1MIM - chains L and H; structure by X-ray diffraction, 2.60 A resolution.

== Chain L ==
Name: Chimeric sdz CHI621
From: Homo sapiens
Notes: fragment: igg fab
Reference sequence: P01834 (KAC_HUMAN); aligned to UniProt positions 135-343 over residues 2-210 (the alignment contains insertions or deletions, so no single offset holds)
Amino-acid sequence (210 residues; each row starts with the number of its first residue):
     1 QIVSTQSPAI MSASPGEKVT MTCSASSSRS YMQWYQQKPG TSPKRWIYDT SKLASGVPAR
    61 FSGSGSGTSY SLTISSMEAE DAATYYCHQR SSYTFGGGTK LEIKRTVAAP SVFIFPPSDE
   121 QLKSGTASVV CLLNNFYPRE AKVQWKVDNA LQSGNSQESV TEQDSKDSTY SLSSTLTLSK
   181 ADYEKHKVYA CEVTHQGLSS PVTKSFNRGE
Differences from the reference sequence: conflict S4 (Leu137 in P01834), I10 (Thr143 in P01834), M11 (Leu144 in P01834), 33 further conflict positions vs the reference (P01834) not listed
Cystine bridges: C23-C87, C131-C191

== Chain H ==
Name: Chimeric sdz CHI621
From: Homo sapiens
Notes: fragment: igg fab
Amino-acid sequence (215 residues; row label = number of the first residue in the row):
     1 QLQQSGTVLA RPGASVKMSC KASGYSFTRY WMHWIKQRPG QGLEWIGAIY PGNSDTSYNQ
    61 KFEGKAKLTA VTSASTAYME LSSLTHEDSA VYYCSRDYGY YFDFWGQGTT LTVSSASTKG
   121 PSVFPLAPSS KSTSGGTAAL GCLVKDYFPE PVTVSWNSGA LTSGVHTFPA VLQSSGLYSL
   181 SSVVTVPSSS LGTQTYICNV NHKPSNTKVD KRVEP
Differences from the reference sequence: insertion (3); conflict K17 (Arg in 9857755), R29 (Ser in 9857755), M32 (Leu in 9857755), 25 further conflict positions vs the reference (9857755) not listed
Cystine bridges: C20-C94, C142-C198

== Interface between chain L and chain H ==
Residue-residue contacts - 65 pairs, chain L then chain H:
  Q1(L) - Q60(H)  hydrogen bond
  Y31(L) - Y100(H)
  Q33(L) - Y100(H)  hydrogen bond (side chain-backbone)
  Q33(L) - Y101(H)
  Y35(L) - Y101(H)
  Y35(L) - F102(H)  hydrogen bond (side chain-backbone)
  Q37(L) - Q37(H)  hydrogen bond
  Q37(L) - Y93(H)  hydrogen bond
  S42(L) - Y93(H)
  S42(L) - W105(H)
  S42(L) - G106(H)  hydrogen bond (side chain-backbone)
  P43(L) - L43(H)  hydrophobic
  P43(L) - W105(H)  hydrogen bond (backbone-side chain)
  R45(L) - F102(H)
  R45(L) - D103(H)  hydrogen bond (side chain-backbone)
  R45(L) - F104(H)
  D49(L) - Y100(H)
  Y86(L) - Q37(H)  hydrogen bond
  Y86(L) - G42(H)
  Y86(L) - L43(H)  hydrophobic
  H88(L) - F102(H)
  R90(L) - D97(H)  salt bridge
  R90(L) - G99(H)  hydrogen bond (side chain-backbone)
  R90(L) - Y100(H)
  R90(L) - Y101(H)
  R90(L) - F102(H)
  Y93(L) - H33(H)
  Y93(L) - W45(H)  hydrophobic
  F95(L) - L43(H)
  F113(L) - S130(H)
  F113(L) - K131(H)
  F113(L) - A139(H)  hydrophobic
  I114(L) - S129(H)
  I114(L) - S130(H)  hydrogen bond (backbone-side chain)
  F115(L) - L126(H)
  F115(L) - A127(H)
  F115(L) - S129(H)
  F115(L) - A139(H)
  P116(L) - S129(H)
  S118(L) - F124(H)
  S118(L) - P125(H)
  E120(L) - F124(H)
  E120(L) - P125(H)
  Q121(L) - F124(H)
  Q121(L) - K145(H)
  S124(L) - F124(H)
  S128(L) - L143(H)
  S128(L) - K145(H)
  V130(L) - L126(H)  hydrophobic
  L132(L) - F168(H)  hydrophobic
  L132(L) - V183(H)  hydrophobic
  N134(L) - H166(H)
  N134(L) - T185(H)  hydrogen bond
  N135(L) - H166(H)  hydrogen bond
  Q157(L) - V171(H)
  Q157(L) - L172(H)  hydrogen bond (side chain-backbone)
  Q157(L) - Q173(H)
  S159(L) - F168(H)
  S159(L) - P169(H)  hydrogen bond (side chain-backbone)
  V160(L) - P169(H)
  T161(L) - F168(H)
  S171(L) - H166(H)
  S171(L) - F168(H)
  L172(L) - F168(H)
  S173(L) - F168(H)
Interface residues without a listed pair, chain L (40 interface residues in all): T41, Y48, S92, G97, S111, E158
Interface residues without a listed pair, chain H (40 interface residues in all): I35, Q41, Q107, L140, T167, K211

== In short ==
Chain L and chain H each contribute 40 residues to their interface; the contacts include 15 hydrogen bonds and
1 salt bridge. Among the polar pairs are R90(L)-D97(H), Q1(L)-Q60(H) and Q33(L)-Y100(H).
Chain L is Chimeric sdz CHI621 and chain H is Chimeric sdz CHI621, both from Homo sapiens; the structure, IGG
fab fragment (CD25-binding), was determined by X-ray diffraction.
